7PAJ - chains l and 3 of the 56 polymer chains in the assembly; structure by electron microscopy, 7.30 A resolution (low resolution: residue-level contacts below are approximate; hydrogen-bond / salt-bridge calls are withheld).

# Chain l
Molecule: 50S ribosomal protein L16
From: Mycoplasma pneumoniae M129
Reference sequence: P41204 (RL16_MYCPN); residues 1-139 here = UniProt positions 1-139
Chain sequence (139 residues; numbered 1 to 139; the number before each row is that of its first residue):
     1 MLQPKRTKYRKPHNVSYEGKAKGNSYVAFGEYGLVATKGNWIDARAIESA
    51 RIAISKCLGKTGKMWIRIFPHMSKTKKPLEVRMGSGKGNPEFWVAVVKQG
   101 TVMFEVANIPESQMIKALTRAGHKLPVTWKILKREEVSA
Not modelled in the structure: 137-139

# Chain 3
Molecule: 23S ribosomal RNA
From: Mycoplasma pneumoniae M129
Sequence (2907 nucleotides; each row starts with the number of its first residue):
     1 UACAAUAAGUUACUAAGGGCUUAUGGUGGAUGCCUUGGCACUAAUAGGCG
    51 AUGAAGGACGUGUUAACCUGCGAUAAGCUUCGGGUAGGUGGUAAGAACCU
   101 CAGAUCCGGAGAUUUCCGAAUGGAGCAAUCCGGUAGUUGGAAACAGCUAU
   151 CAUUAAUUGAUGAAUAAAUAGUCAAUUAAAGCAAUACGUGGUGAAGUGAA
   201 ACAUCUCAGUAGCCACAGGAAAAGAAAACGAAUGUGAUUCCGUGUGUAGU
   251 GGCGAGCGAAAGCGGAACAGGCCAAACUUAUCAUUAGAUAGGGGUUGUAG
   301 GGCUUGCAAUGUGGACUUGAAAACGAUAGAAGAAGCUGUUGGAAAGCAGC
   351 GCGCAAAAGGGUGAUAGCCCCGUAUUUGAAAUUGUUUUCAUACCUAGCGA
   401 GAUCCCUGAGUAGCUCGGAAAACGUUAUUUUGAGUGAAUCUGCCCAGACC
   451 AUUGGGUAAGCCUAAAUACUAAUUAGUGACCGAUAGCGAAACAGUACCGU
   501 GAGGGAAAGGUGAAAAGAACCCAGAGAUGGGAGUGAAAUAGAUUCUGAAA
   551 CCAUAUGCCUACAACGUGUCAGAGCACAUUAAUGUGUGAUGGCGUGCGUU
   601 UUGAAGUAUGAGCCGGCGAGUUAUGAUAGCAAGCGUUAGUUAACCAGGAG
   651 AUGGGGAGCUGUAGCGAAAGCGAGUUUUAAAAGAGCGUUUGUUUGUUAUU
   701 AUAGACCCGAAACGGGUUGAGCUAGUCAUGAGCAGGUUGAAGGUUGAGUA
   751 ACAUCAACUGGAGGACCGAACCGACUCUCGUUGAAACGAUAGCGGAUGAC
   801 UUGUGAUUAGGGGUGAAAUUCCAAUCGAAAUCCGUGAUAGCUGGUUCUCG
   851 UCGAAAUAGCUUUAAGGCUAGCGUGAGAUCACAAAUAAGUGGAGGUAAAG
   901 CUACUGAAUGUAUGAUGGCGCCACCUAGGCGUACUGAAUACAAUUAAACU
   951 CUGAAUGCCAUUUAUUUUAUUCUCGCAGUCAGACAGUGGGGGAUAAGCUU
  1001 CAUUGUCAAGAGGGGAAGAGCCCAGAUCAUUAAAUAAGGUCCCCAAAAUA
  1051 UACUAAGUGGAAAAGGAUGUGAAAGUGCUAAAACAGCAAGGAUGUUGGCU
  1101 UAGAAGCAGCCAUCGUUUAAAGAGUGCGUAACAGCUCACUUGUCGAGUGU
  1151 UUUUGCGCCGAAGAUGUAACGGGGCUAAGUAUAUUACCGAAUUUAUGGAU
  1201 AAGAUUUAUAUCUUGUGGUAGACGAGCGUUGUAUUGGAGUUGAAGUCAAA
  1251 GCGUGAGCAUUGGUGGAUCCAAUACAAGUGAGAAUGCCGGCAUGAGUAAC
  1301 GCUUGGGAGUGAGAAUCUCCCAAACCGAUUGACUAAGGUUUCCUGGACCA
  1351 GGGUCGUCCUUCCAGGGUUAGUCUGGACCUAAGCUGAGGCUGAAAAGCGU
  1401 AGGCGAUGGACAACAGGUUAAUAUUCCUGUACUUACAGUUAGACUGAUGG
  1451 AGUGACAAAGAAGGUUUUCCACCCCCAUAAUUGGAUUUGGGGAUAAAUCA
  1501 UAAGGUGGUACAAUAGGCAAAUCCGUUGUGCAUAACAUUGAGUGAUGAUG
  1551 UCGAGUGAAUGAGUGAUCAAGUAGCGAAGGUGGUAUUAAUCAUGCUUUCA
  1601 AGAAAAGCUUCUAGGGUUAAUCUAGCUGUAACCAGUACCGAGAACGAACA
  1651 CACGUAGUCAAGGAGAGGAUCCUAAGGUUAGCGAGUGAACUAUAGCCAAG
  1701 GAACUCUGCAAAUUAACCCCGUAAGUUAGCGAGAAGGGGUGCUUAUGUAA
  1751 AAGUAAGCCGCAGUGAAGAACGAGGGGGGACUGUUUAACUAAAACACAAC
  1801 UCUAUGCCAAACCGUAAGGUGAUGUAUAUGGGGUGACACCUGCCCAGUGC
  1851 UGGAAGGUUAAAGAAGGAGGUUAGCGCAAGCGAAGCUUUUAACUGAAGCC
  1901 CCAGUGAACGGCGGCCGUAACUAUAACGGUCCUAAGGUAGCGAAAUUCCU
  1951 AGUCGGGUAAAUUCCGUCCCGCUUGAAUGGUGUAACCAUCUCUUGACUGU
  2001 CUCGGCUAUAGACUCGGUGAAAUCCAGGUACGGGUGAAGACACCCGUUAG
  2051 GCGCAACGGGACGGAAAGACCCCGUGAAGCUUUACUGUAGCUUAAUAUUG
  2101 AUCAGGACAUUAUCAUGUAGAGAAUAGGUAGGAGCAAUCGAUGCAAGUUC
  2151 GCUAGGACUUGUUGAUGCGAAAGGUGGAAUACUACCCUUGGUUGUGUGCU
  2201 GUUCUAAUUGGUAACUGUUAUCCAGUUUCAAGACAGUGUUAGGUGGGCAG
  2251 UUUGACUGGGGCGGUCGCCUCCUAAAAGGUAACGGAGGCGUACAAAGGUA
  2301 CCUUCAGUACGGUUGGAAAUCGUAUGUAGAGUGUAAUGGUGUAAGGGUGC
  2351 UUGACUGUGAGACAUACAGGUCGAACAGGUGAGAAAUCAGGUCAUAGUGA
  2401 UCCGGUGGUCCAGUAUGGAAUGGCCAUCGCUCAACGGAUAAAAGCUACUC
  2451 CGGGGAUAACAGGCUGAUACUGCCCAAGAGUUCAUAUCGACGGCAGUGUU
  2501 UGGCACCUCGAUGUCGACUCAUCUCAUCCUCGAGCUGAAGCAGGUUCGAA
  2551 GGGUUCGGCUGUUCGCCGAUUAAAGAGAUACGUGAGUUGGGUUCAAACCG
  2601 UCGUGAGACAGGUUGGUCCCUAUCUAUUGUGCCCGUAGGAAGAUUGAAGA
  2651 GUGUUGCUUCUAGUACGAGAGGACCGAAGCGAGGACACCUCUUAUGCUCC
  2701 AGUUGUAGCGCCAGCUGCACCGCUGGGUAGUAACGUGUCUAUUAGAUAAA
  2751 CGCUGAAAGCAUCUAAGUGUGAAACUAUCUCAAAGAUUAAUCUUCCCAUU
  2801 UCGCAAGAAAGUAAGAGCCGUCAAAGACGAUGACGUUGAUAGGUUACAGG
  2851 UGUAAGCAUAGUGAUAUGUUGAGCUGAGUAAUACUAAUUGCUCGAGGACU
  2901 UAUUGGA
Not modelled in the structure: 1-7, 923-927, 1560-1569, 2901-2907

# Chain l / chain 3 interface
Residue-residue contacts (94):
  Pro4(l) - A907(3)
  Lys5(l) - A907(3)
  Lys5(l) - A908(3)
  Arg6(l) - A907(3)
  Lys8(l) - U905(3)
  Lys8(l) - C949(3)
  Tyr9(l) - A948(3)
  Tyr9(l) - C949(3)
  Arg10(l) - A948(3)
  Arg10(l) - G2285(3)
  Arg10(l) - A2286(3)
  Lys11(l) - A947(3)
  Lys11(l) - A948(3)
  Lys11(l) - G2285(3)
  Lys11(l) - A2286(3)
  Pro12(l) - A947(3)
  Pro12(l) - A948(3)
  His13(l) - A947(3)
  His13(l) - G990(3)
  His13(l) - G991(3)
  Asn14(l) - U994(3)
  Ser16(l) - U994(3)
  Tyr17(l) - U994(3)
  Glu18(l) - U994(3)
  Ala21(l) - A899(3)
  Lys22(l) - A899(3)
  Lys22(l) - G900(3)
  Lys22(l) - A946(3)
  Gly23(l) - U945(3)
  Asn24(l) - U944(3)
  Asn24(l) - U945(3)
  Tyr26(l) - A943(3)
  Tyr26(l) - U944(3)
  Ala28(l) - A942(3)
  Phe29(l) - G910(3)
  Phe29(l) - A942(3)
  Trp41(l) - U994(3)
  Asp43(l) - G2493(3)
  Arg45(l) - G2492(3)
  Arg45(l) - G2493(3)
  Ser49(l) - C2491(3)
  Ser49(l) - G2492(3)
  Ile52(l) - C2491(3)
  Lys56(l) - A2477(3)
  Lys56(l) - G2478(3)
  Trp65(l) - U909(3)
  Trp65(l) - G910(3)
  Arg67(l) - A943(3)
  Arg67(l) - U944(3)
  His71(l) - U945(3)
  Lys74(l) - U994(3)
  Thr75(l) - G992(3)
  Thr75(l) - A993(3)
  Lys76(l) - A993(3)
  Lys76(l) - A2467(3)
  Lys77(l) - A993(3)
  Leu79(l) - A2467(3)
  Glu80(l) - U2501(3)
  Glu80(l) - G2502(3)
  Glu80(l) - G2503(3)
  Val81(l) - G2503(3)
  Arg82(l) - G2258(3)
  Arg82(l) - G2259(3)
  Arg82(l) - G2503(3)
  Arg82(l) - C2504(3)
  Arg82(l) - A2505(3)
  Met83(l) - G991(3)
  Met83(l) - U999(3)
  Met83(l) - G2258(3)
  Met83(l) - C2504(3)
  Gly84(l) - G2258(3)
  Gly84(l) - C2283(3)
  Gly84(l) - G2284(3)
  Ser85(l) - C2283(3)
  Ser85(l) - G2284(3)
  Gly86(l) - C2283(3)
  Gly86(l) - G2284(3)
  Gly86(l) - G2285(3)
  Lys87(l) - G991(3)
  Lys87(l) - G2284(3)
  Lys87(l) - G2285(3)
  Arg120(l) - C2475(3)
  Arg120(l) - A2476(3)
  Arg120(l) - A2477(3)
  His123(l) - C2475(3)
  His123(l) - G2492(3)
  Lys124(l) - G2492(3)
  Lys124(l) - G2493(3)
  Pro126(l) - G2493(3)
  Pro126(l) - C2494(3)
  Thr128(l) - A1064(3)
  Thr128(l) - G1065(3)
  Trp129(l) - G1065(3)
  Lys130(l) - U1153(3)
Also at the interface, not in a pair above, chain l (53 interface residues in all): Gln3, Ala46, Ile68, Leu125
Also at the interface, not in a pair above, chain 3 (49 interface residues in all): G906, C998, G1066, C2474, A2490

# Overview
53 residues of chain l face 49 of chain 3 across their interface.
Chain l is 50S ribosomal protein L16 and chain 3 is 23S ribosomal RNA, both from Mycoplasma pneumoniae M129;
the structure, 70S ribosome with EF-Tu-tRNA, P- and E-site tRNAs in Mycoplasma pneumoniae cells, was
determined by electron microscopy (same publication as 7OOC, 7OOD, 7P6Z, 7PAH, 7PAI, 7PAK and 23 further
entries).
